Entry 6M2M (X-ray diffraction, 2.85 A resolution); this record covers chains F and O of the 15 polymer chains in the assembly.

[Chain F]
Protein: Histone H2B.1
From: Arabidopsis thaliana
UniProt: Q9LQQ4 (H2B1_ARATH); residues 51-148 here = UniProt positions 51-148
Chain sequence (98 residues; numbered 51 to 148; the number before each row is that of its first residue):
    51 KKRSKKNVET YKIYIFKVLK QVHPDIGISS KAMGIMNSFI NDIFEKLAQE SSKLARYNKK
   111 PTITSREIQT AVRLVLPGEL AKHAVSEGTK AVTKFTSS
Not modelled in the structure: 51-58, 145-148
Swiss-Prot annotation at these positions:
  - cross-link: Lys144 (Glycyl lysine isopeptide (Lys-Gly) (interchain with G-Cter in ubiquitin))

[Chain O]
Protein: Expressed protein
From: Oryza sativa subsp. japonica
UniProt: Q2R2Z3 (Q2R2Z3_ORYSJ); residue numbers follow UniProt; this construct covers 367-471
Chain sequence (105 residues; row label = number of the first residue in the row):
   367 ILEKEGLSTN PSEKEIKAVK KRKERAKELE GIDMSNIITS SRRRSTSNFI PLPTPKIVAD
   427 SDEDDEEDAE DDNDEEVNVE GGDEGDNDVG KAGDGSADDA EHDSD
Not modelled in the structure: 367-431, 445-471

[Interface between chain F and chain O]
Residue-residue contacts (19; chain F residue first):
  Ser115(F) - Asp434(O)
  Arg116(F) - Glu432(O)
  Arg116(F) - Glu433(O)
  Arg116(F) - Asp434(O)
  Gln119(F) - Glu433(O)
  Gln119(F) - Asp434(O)
  Arg123(F) - Asp438(O)  salt bridge
  Lys132(F) - Asp440(O)
  His133(F) - Asp440(O)
  His133(F) - Val443(O)
  His133(F) - Asn444(O)
  Val135(F) - Asp438(O)
  Ser136(F) - Asp438(O)
  Ser136(F) - Asn439(O)
  Ser136(F) - Asp440(O)  hydrogen bond (side chain-backbone)
  Thr139(F) - Asn439(O)
  Lys140(F) - Asn439(O)
  Val142(F) - Asp434(O)
  Thr143(F) - Glu436(O)  hydrogen bond
Also at the interface, not in a pair above, chain F (14 interface residues in all): Thr120, Lys144
Also at the interface, not in a pair above, chain O (10 interface residues in all): Ala435
Interface features reported in the paper:
  - residue pairs: Thr143(F)-Glu436(O) (hydrogen bond)

[Overview]
14 residues of chain F face 10 of chain O across their interface, with 2 hydrogen bonds and 1 salt bridge.
Among the polar pairs are Arg123(F)-Asp438(O), Ser136(F)-Asp440(O) and Thr143(F)-Glu436(O). The paper
describes a hydrogen bond between Thr143(F) and Glu436(O).
Chain F is Histone H2B.1 (Arabidopsis thaliana) and chain O is Expressed protein (Oryza sativa subsp.
japonica); the structure, A role for histone chaperone OsChz1 in histone recognition and deposition, was
determined by X-ray diffraction.
